3V65 - chains A and D of the 4 polymer chains in the assembly; structure by X-ray diffraction, 3.30 A resolution.

# Chain A
Molecule: Agrin
From: Rattus norvegicus
Notes: fragment: agrin LG3
UniProt: P25304 (AGRIN_RAT); residue numbers follow UniProt; this construct covers 1759-1948
Chain sequence (191 residues; numbered 1758 to 1948; the number before each row is that of its first residue):
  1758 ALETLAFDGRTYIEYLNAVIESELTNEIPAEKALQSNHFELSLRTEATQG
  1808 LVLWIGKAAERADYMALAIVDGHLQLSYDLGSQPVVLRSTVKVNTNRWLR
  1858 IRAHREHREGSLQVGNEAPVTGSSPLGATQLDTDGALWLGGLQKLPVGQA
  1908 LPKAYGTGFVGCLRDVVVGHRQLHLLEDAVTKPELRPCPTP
Differences from the reference sequence: expression tag (1758)
Disulfide bonds: Cys1919-Cys1945
Metal / ion sites: Ca2+: Asp1820, Leu1837, Gln1887
Swiss-Prot annotation at these positions:
  - site: Ser1779 (Alternative splice site to produce 'z' isoforms), Asn1783 (Highly important for the agrin receptor complex activity of the 'z(8)' insert)
  - mutagenesis: Glu1780 (E1780A: Slight reduction in AChR clustering ability), Leu1781 (L1781A: Slight reduction in AChR clustering ability. Slight reduction in AChR clustering ability), Thr1782 (T1782A: Slight reduction in AChR clustering ability), Asn1783 (N1783A: Abolishes formation of AGRN-LRP4 complex and MUSK activation. No AChR clustering activity), Glu1784 (E1784A: Significant reduction in AChR clustering ability), Ile1785 (I1785A: Significant reduction in AChR clustering ability; I1785S: Abolishes formation of AGRN-LRP4 complex and MUSK activation), Pro1786 (P1786A: Significant reduction in AChR clustering ability)
From the paper describing this entry:
  - mutagenesis - H1795L, R1865E, H1927L: unchanged binding to LRP4L23-A737
  - mutagenesis - N1783A, I1785S: abolished signaling
  - mutagenesis - H1795L, R1865E, H1927L: decreased signaling

# Chain D
Molecule: Low-density lipoprotein receptor-related protein 4
From: Rattus norvegicus
Notes: fragment: LRP4 beta-1
UniProt: Q9QYP1 (LRP4_RAT); residues 353-737 here = UniProt positions 353-737
Chain sequence (386 residues; numbered 353 to 738; the number before each row is that of its first residue):
   353 TGEENCNVNNGGCAQKCQMIRGAVQCTCHTGYRLTEDGRTCQDVNECAEE
   403 GYCSQGCTNSEGAFQCWCEAGYELRPDRRSCKALGPEPVLLFANRIDIRQ
   453 VLPHRSEYTLLLNNLENAIALDFHHRRELVFWSDVTLDRILRANLNGSNV
   503 EEVVSTGLESPGGLAVDWVHDKLYWTDSGTSRIEVANLDGAHRKVLLWQS
   553 LEKPRAIALHPMEGTIYWTDWGNTPRIEASSMDGSGRRIIADTHLFWPNG
   603 LTIDYAGRRMYWVDAKHHVIERANLDGSHRKAVISQGLPHPFAITVFEDS
   653 LYWTDWHTKSINSANKFTGKNQEIIRNKLHFPMDIHTLHPQRQPAGKNRC
   703 GDNNGGCTHLCLPSGQNYTCACPTGFRKINSHACAQ
Not modelled in the structure: 353-357, 412-415
Differences from the reference sequence: expression tag (738)
Disulfide bonds: Cys358-Cys369, Cys365-Cys378, Cys380-Cys393, Cys399-Cys409, Cys405-Cys418, Cys420-Cys433, Cys702-Cys713, Cys709-Cys722, Cys724-Cys736
Swiss-Prot annotation at these positions:
  - glycosylation (N-linked (GlcNAc...) asparagine): Asn498, Asn719

# How chain A and chain D interact
Residue-residue contacts (7):
  Arg1865(A) with Glu511(D), salt bridge; Gly531(D), hydrogen bond (side chain-backbone); Thr532(D)
  Thr1878(A) with Lys555(D); Asn575(D)
  Leu1883(A) with Thr532(D); Arg534(D)
Other interface residues (no listed pair), chain A (4 interface residues in all): Val1877
The authors on this interface:
  - residue pairs: Arg1865(A)-Glu511(D)
  - hot spots on chain A (mutagenesis) - N1783A, I1785S: abolished binding to another copy of this molecule

# Overview
4 residues of chain A and 6 residues of chain D are in contact, with 1 hydrogen bond and 1 salt bridge. Polar
pairs include Arg1865(A)-Glu511(D) and Arg1865(A)-Gly531(D). The paper describes a contact between Arg1865(A)
and Glu511(D). From the paper: H1795L, R1865E and H1927L of chain A reduce signaling; N1783A and I1785S of
chain A abolish signaling.
Here chain A is Agrin and chain D is Low-density lipoprotein receptor-related protein 4, both from Rattus
norvegicus. Entry 3V65 (Crystal structure of agrin and LRP4 complex) was determined by X-ray diffraction,
deposited together with 3V64.
